Entry 6TPS (electron microscopy, 3.54 A resolution); this record covers chains R and T of the 22 polymer chains in the assembly.

# Chain R
Name: RNA polymerase I-specific transcription initiation factor RRN11
Source organism: Saccharomyces cerevisiae (strain ATCC 204508 / S288c)
Reference sequence: Q04712 (RRN11_YEAST); numbering as in UniProt (aligned over 1-507)
Sequence (507 residues; numbered 1 to 507; the number before each row is that of its first residue):
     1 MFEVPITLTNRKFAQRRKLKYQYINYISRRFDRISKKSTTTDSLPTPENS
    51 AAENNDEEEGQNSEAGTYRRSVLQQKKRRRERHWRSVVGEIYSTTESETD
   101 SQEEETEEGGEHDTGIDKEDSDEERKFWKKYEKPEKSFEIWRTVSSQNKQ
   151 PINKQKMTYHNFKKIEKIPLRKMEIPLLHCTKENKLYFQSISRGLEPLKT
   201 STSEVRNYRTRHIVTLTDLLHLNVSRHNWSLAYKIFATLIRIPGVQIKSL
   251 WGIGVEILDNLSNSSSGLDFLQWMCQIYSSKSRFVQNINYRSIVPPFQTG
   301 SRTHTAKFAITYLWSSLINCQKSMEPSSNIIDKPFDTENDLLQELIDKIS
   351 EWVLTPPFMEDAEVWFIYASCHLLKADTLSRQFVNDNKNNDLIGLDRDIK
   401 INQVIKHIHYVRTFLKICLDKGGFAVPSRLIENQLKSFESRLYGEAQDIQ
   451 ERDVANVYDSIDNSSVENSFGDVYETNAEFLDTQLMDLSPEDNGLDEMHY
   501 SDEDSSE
Not modelled in the structure: 37-120, 325-344, 385-397, 443-507

# Chain T
Molecule: Ts-DNA
Sequence (27 nucleotides; each row starts with the number of its first residue):
    27 TTTTTTTTTTTCTTTTTTTTTTTTTTT

# Chain R / chain T interface
Contacting residue pairs (9):
  Lys18(R) with DT40(T), salt bridge to the phosphate
  Ile288(R) with DC38(T), sugar contact
  Asn289(R) with DC38(T), sugar contact; DT39(T), phosphate contact
  Tyr290(R) with DC38(T), phosphate contact
  Arg291(R) with DC38(T), hydrogen bond to the phosphate; DT39(T), salt bridge to the phosphate
  Ser292(R) with DT37(T), sugar contact; DC38(T), hydrogen bond to the phosphate

# Overview
The interface between chain R and chain T involves 6 residues on one side and 4 on the other; the contacts
include 2 hydrogen bonds and 2 salt bridges. Among the polar pairs are Arg291(R)-DC38(T), Ser292(R)-DC38(T)
and Lys18(R)-DT40(T).
Here chain R is RNA polymerase I-specific transcription initiation factor RRN11 (Saccharomyces cerevisiae
(strain ATCC 204508 / S288c)) and chain T is Ts-DNA. Entry 6TPS (early intermediate RNA Polymerase I
Pre-initiation complex - eiPIC) was determined by electron microscopy.
